8HH7 - chains D and G of the 7 polymer chains in the assembly; structure by electron microscopy, 2.50 A resolution.

[Chain D]
Molecule: ATP synthase subunit beta
From: Bacillus sp. PS3
Notes: EC 7.1.2.2
UniProt: A0A0M4U1P9 (A0A0M4U1P9_BACP3); numbering as in UniProt (aligned over 1-473)
Chain sequence (484 residues; each row starts with the number of its first residue; numbers below 1 keep their minus sign (Met-10 is residue -10)):
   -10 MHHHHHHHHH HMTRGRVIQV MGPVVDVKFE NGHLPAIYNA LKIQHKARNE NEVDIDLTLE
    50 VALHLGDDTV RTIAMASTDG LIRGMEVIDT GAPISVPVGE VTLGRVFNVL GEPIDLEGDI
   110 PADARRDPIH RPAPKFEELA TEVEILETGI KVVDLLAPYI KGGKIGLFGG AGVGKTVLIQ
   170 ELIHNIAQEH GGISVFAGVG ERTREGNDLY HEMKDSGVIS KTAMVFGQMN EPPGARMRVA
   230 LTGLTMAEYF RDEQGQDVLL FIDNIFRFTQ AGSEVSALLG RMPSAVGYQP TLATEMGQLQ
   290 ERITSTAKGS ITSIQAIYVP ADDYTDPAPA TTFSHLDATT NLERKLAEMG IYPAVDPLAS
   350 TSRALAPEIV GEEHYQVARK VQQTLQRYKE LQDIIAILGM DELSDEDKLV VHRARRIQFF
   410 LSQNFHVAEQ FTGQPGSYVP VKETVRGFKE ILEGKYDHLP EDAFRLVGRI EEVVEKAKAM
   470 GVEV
Unresolved in the structure: -10 to 0, 472-473
Construct notes: initiating methionine (-10); expression tag (-9 to 0)
Metal / ion sites: Mg2+: Thr165 (together with ADP)
Ligand contacts:
  - ADP (adenosine-5'-diphosphate): Gly159, Ala160, Gly161, Val162, Gly163, Lys164, Thr165, Val166, Tyr341, Pro342, Phe414, Ala417, Phe420, Thr421
  - ATP (adenosine-5'-triphosphate): Ser351, Arg352, Tyr364

[Chain G]
Molecule: ATP synthase gamma chain
From: Bacillus sp. PS3
UniProt: A0A0M4TPJ7 (A0A0M4TPJ7_BACP3); residue numbers follow UniProt; this construct covers 2-285
Chain sequence (284 residues; row label = number of the first residue in the row):
     2 ASLRDIKTRI NATKKTSQIT KAMEMVSTSK LNRAEQNAKS FVPYMEKIQE VVANVALGAG
    62 GASHPMLVSR PVKKTGYLVI TSDRGLAGAY NSNVLRLVYQ TIQKRHASPD EYAIIVIGRV
   122 GLSFFRKRNM PVILDITRLP DQPSFADIKE IARKTVGLFA DGTFDELYMY YNHYVSAIQQ
   182 EVTERKLLPL TDLAENKQRT VYEFEPSQEE ILDVLLPQYA ESLIYGALLD AKASEHAARM
   242 TAMKNATDNA NELIRTLTLS YNRARQAAIT QEITEIVAGA NALQ
Unresolved in the structure: 285

[Chain D / chain G interface]
Pairs across the interface (10):
  Pro272(D) - Gly280(G)
  Pro272(D) - Ala281(G)
  Ser273(D) - Ile277(G)
  Ala274(D) - Ile277(G)
  Asp312(D) - Arg5(G)  salt bridge
  Asp382(D) - Ala13(G)
  Ile386(D) - Thr17(G)
  Leu387(D) - Ile20(G)  hydrophobic
  Glu391(D) - Arg85(G)  salt bridge
  Glu391(D) - Leu87(G)
Other interface residues (no listed pair), chain D (12 interface residues in all): Gly269, Met271, Ala310, Ile383
Other interface residues (no listed pair), chain G (13 interface residues in all): Lys16, Met24, Gly86, Leu284

[Overview]
Chain D and chain G form an interface of 12 and 13 residues respectively, with 2 salt bridges. Polar contacts
include Asp312(D)-Arg5(G) and Glu391(D)-Arg85(G). Chain D binds ATP and ADP.
Here chain D is ATP synthase subunit beta and chain G is ATP synthase gamma chain, both from Bacillus sp. PS3.
Entry 8HH7 (F1 domain of FoF1-ATPase from Bacillus PS3, 81 degrees, lowATP) was determined by electron
microscopy (same publication as 8HH1, 8HH2, 8HH3, 8HH4, 8HH5, 8HH6 and 5 further entries).
